8C24 - chains C and D of the 6 polymer chains in the assembly; structure by X-ray diffraction, 2.10 A resolution.

== Chain C (and D) ==
Name: Antitoxin ParD1
Organism: Mycobacterium tuberculosis H37Rv
Notes: chain D of this document is another copy of the same molecule, construct and numbering; everything in this record applies to it too
Reference sequence: P9WIJ7 (PARD1_MYCTU); residues 0-82 here correspond to UniProt positions 1-83 (UniProt number = residue number + 1)
Amino-acid sequence (83 residues; numbered 0 to 82; the number before each row is that of its first residue; numbering starts at 0):
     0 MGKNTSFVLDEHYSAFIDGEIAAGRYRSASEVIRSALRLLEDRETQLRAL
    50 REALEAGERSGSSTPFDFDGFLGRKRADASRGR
Not modelled in the structure: 0-1, 81-82 (chain D: 0-7, 81-82)

== Chain C / chain D interface ==
Contacting residue pairs (25):
  Arg-24(C) with Arg-33(D); Arg-37(D), hydrogen bond (backbone-side chain); Glu-40(D), salt bridge; Asp-41(D), salt bridge
  Tyr-25(C) with Arg-33(D); Arg-37(D), hydrogen bond
  Arg-26(C) with Ser-29(D); Arg-33(D)
  Ser-27(C) with Arg-26(D)
  Ser-29(C) with Arg-26(D), hydrogen bond
  Glu-30(C) with Arg-26(D); Arg-33(D), salt bridge; Arg-37(D), salt bridge
  Arg-33(C) with Arg-24(D); Tyr-25(D); Arg-26(D); Glu-30(D), salt bridge
  Ser-34(C) with Arg-37(D)
  Arg-37(C) with Arg-24(D); Tyr-25(D); Glu-30(D), salt bridge; Ser-34(D), hydrogen bond; Arg-37(D)
  Glu-40(C) with Arg-24(D), salt bridge
  Asp-41(C) with Arg-24(D), salt bridge
Interface residues without a listed pair, chain D (11 interface residues in all): Ser-27

== Summary ==
Chain C and chain D each contribute 11 residues to their interface, with 4 hydrogen bonds and 8 salt bridges.
Polar contacts include Arg-24(C)/Glu-40(D), Arg-24(C)/Asp-41(D) and Glu-30(C)/Arg-33(D).
Chain C and chain D are both Antitoxin ParD1 (Mycobacterium tuberculosis H37Rv); the structure, ParDE1
toxin-antitoxin complex from Mycobacterium tuberculosis (rv1960c-rv1959c), was determined by X-ray diffraction
together with 8C26 from the same study.
